5YSN - chains A and C of the 4 polymer chains in the assembly; structure by X-ray diffraction, 2.00 A resolution.

== Chain A (and C) ==
Molecule: Ethanolamine ammonia-lyase heavy chain
Source organism: Escherichia coli (strain K12)
Notes: EC 4.3.1.7; chain C of this document is another copy of the same molecule, construct and numbering; everything in this record applies to it too
UniProtKB: P0AEJ6 (EUTB_ECOLI); numbering as in UniProt (aligned over 1-453)
Amino-acid sequence (453 residues; row label = number of the first residue in the row):
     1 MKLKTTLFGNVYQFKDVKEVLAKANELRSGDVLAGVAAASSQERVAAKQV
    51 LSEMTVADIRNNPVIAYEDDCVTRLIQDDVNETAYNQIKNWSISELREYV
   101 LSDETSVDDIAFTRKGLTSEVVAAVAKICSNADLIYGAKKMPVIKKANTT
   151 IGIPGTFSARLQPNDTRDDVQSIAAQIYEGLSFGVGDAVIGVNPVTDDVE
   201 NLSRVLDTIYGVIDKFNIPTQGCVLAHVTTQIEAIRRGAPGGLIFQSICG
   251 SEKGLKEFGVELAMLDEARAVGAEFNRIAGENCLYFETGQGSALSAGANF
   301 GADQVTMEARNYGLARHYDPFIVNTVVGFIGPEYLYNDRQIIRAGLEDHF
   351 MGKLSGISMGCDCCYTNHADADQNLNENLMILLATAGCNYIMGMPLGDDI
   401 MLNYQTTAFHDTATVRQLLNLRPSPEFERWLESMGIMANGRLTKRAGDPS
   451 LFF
Small-molecule neighbours:
  - 5'-deoxyadenosine (5AD): Asn193, Leu225, Phe245, Ser247, Ile248, Glu287, Thr288, Gly289, Gln290, Ser292, Val326, Phe329, Ile330
  - cobalamin (B12): Asn193, Pro194, Val195, Asp197, Leu225, Ala226, His227, Phe245, Gln246, Ser247, Glu257, Phe258, Ser295, Phe329, Ile330, Tyr334, Met401, Leu402, Asn403
UniProt features mapped onto this chain:
  - binding site (substrate): Arg160 to Gln162, Asn193, Glu287, Asp362
  - binding site (adenosylcob(III)alamin): Pro194, Gln246, Ser295, Met401

== How chain A and chain C interact ==
Residue-residue contacts (51; chain A residue first):
  Glu26(A) - Asn374(C)
  Asp103(A) - Gln417(C)  hydrogen bond
  Asp103(A) - Arg441(C)  salt bridge
  Glu104(A) - Lys444(C)
  Ser130(A) - Asn374(C)
  Ser130(A) - Glu377(C)  hydrogen bond
  Asn131(A) - Asn374(C)  hydrogen bond (backbone-side chain)
  Asn131(A) - Glu377(C)  hydrogen bond (backbone-side chain)
  Asn131(A) - Asn378(C)  hydrogen bond
  Ala132(A) - Glu377(C)  hydrogen bond (backbone-side chain)
  Ile135(A) - Ile381(C)  hydrophobic
  Ile135(A) - Leu418(C)  hydrophobic
  Tyr136(A) - Thr414(C)
  Tyr136(A) - Gln417(C)  hydrogen bond
  Tyr136(A) - Leu418(C)
  Tyr136(A) - Arg441(C)
  Lys139(A) - Leu418(C)
  Asp338(A) - Arg339(C)  salt bridge
  Arg339(A) - Asp338(C)  salt bridge
  Arg339(A) - Asp370(C)  salt bridge
  Ile342(A) - Asn378(C)
  Asp370(A) - Arg339(C)  salt bridge
  Asn374(A) - Glu26(C)
  Asn374(A) - Ser130(C)
  Asn374(A) - Asn131(C)  hydrogen bond (side chain-backbone)
  Asn374(A) - Arg343(C)
  Glu377(A) - Ser130(C)  hydrogen bond
  Glu377(A) - Asn131(C)  hydrogen bond (side chain-backbone)
  Glu377(A) - Ala132(C)  hydrogen bond (side chain-backbone)
  Asn378(A) - Asn131(C)  hydrogen bond
  Asn378(A) - Ile342(C)
  Asn378(A) - Leu382(C)
  Ile381(A) - Ile135(C)  hydrophobic
  Ile381(A) - Leu382(C)  hydrophobic
  Ile381(A) - Thr385(C)
  Leu382(A) - Asn378(C)
  Leu382(A) - Ile381(C)  hydrophobic
  Thr385(A) - Ile381(C)
  Thr385(A) - Thr385(C)
  Thr385(A) - Leu418(C)
  Thr385(A) - Leu419(C)
  Thr414(A) - Tyr136(C)
  Gln417(A) - Asp103(C)  hydrogen bond
  Gln417(A) - Tyr136(C)  hydrogen bond
  Leu418(A) - Ile135(C)  hydrophobic
  Leu418(A) - Lys139(C)
  Leu418(A) - Thr385(C)
  Leu419(A) - Thr385(C)
  Arg441(A) - Asp103(C)  salt bridge
  Arg441(A) - Tyr136(C)  hydrogen bond
  Lys444(A) - Glu104(C)
Also at the interface, not in a pair above, chain A (32 interface residues in all): Asp133, Asn337, Arg343, Leu346, Ala371, Asp372, Met380
Also at the interface, not in a pair above, chain C (32 interface residues in all): Asp133, Asn337, Leu346, Ala371, Asp372, Met380

== In short ==
Chain A and chain C each contribute 32 residues to their interface, with 15 hydrogen bonds and 6 salt bridges.
Among the polar pairs are Asp103(A)-Arg441(C), Asp338(A)-Arg339(C) and Arg339(A)-Asp370(C). Bound to chain A:
5'-deoxyadenosine and cobalamin.
Both chains are Ethanolamine ammonia-lyase heavy chain (Escherichia coli (strain K12)). Entry 5YSN
(Ethanolamine ammonia-lyase, AdoCbl/substrate-free) was determined by X-ray diffraction (same publication as
5YRT, 5YRV, 5YSH and 5YSR).
